Entry 6R1U (electron microscopy, 4.36 A resolution (low resolution: residue-level contacts below are approximate; hydrogen-bond / salt-bridge calls are withheld)); this record covers chains A and J of the 13 polymer chains in the assembly.

[Chain A]
Molecule: Histone H3.2
From: Xenopus laevis
UniProtKB: P84233 (H32_XENLA); residues 1-135 here correspond to UniProt positions 2-136 (UniProt number = residue number + 1)
Amino-acid sequence (135 residues; each row starts with the number of its first residue):
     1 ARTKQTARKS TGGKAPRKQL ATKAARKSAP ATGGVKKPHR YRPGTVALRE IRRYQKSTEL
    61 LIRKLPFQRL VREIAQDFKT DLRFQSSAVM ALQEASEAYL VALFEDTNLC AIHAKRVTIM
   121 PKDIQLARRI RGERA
Not modelled in the structure: 1-36
Sequence notes: conflict Ala102 (Gly103 in P84233)
UniProt features mapped onto this chain:
  - modified residue: Arg2 (Asymmetric dimethylarginine), Thr3 (Phosphothreonine), Lys4 (Allysine), Gln5 (5-glutamyl dopamine), Thr6 (Phosphothreonine), Arg8 (Citrulline), Lys9 (N6,N6,N6-trimethyllysine), Ser10 (ADP-ribosylserine), Thr11 (Phosphothreonine), Lys14 (N6-(2-hydroxyisobutyryl)lysine), Arg17 (Asymmetric dimethylarginine), Lys18 (N6-(2-hydroxyisobutyryl)lysine), Lys23 (N6-(2-hydroxyisobutyryl)lysine), Arg26 (Citrulline), Lys27 (N6,N6,N6-trimethyllysine), Ser28 (ADP-ribosylserine), Lys36 (N6,N6,N6-trimethyllysine), Lys37 (N6-methyllysine), Tyr41 (Phosphotyrosine), Lys56 (N6,N6,N6-trimethyllysine) and 8 more in UniProt
  - lipidation: Cys110 (S-palmitoyl cysteine)

[Chain J]
Molecule: 147-nt DNA strand
Sequence (147 nucleotides; row label = number of the first residue in the row; numbers below 1 keep their minus sign (DA-73 is residue -73)):
   -73 ATCGAGAATC CCGGTGCCGA GGCCGCTCAA TTGGTCGTAG ACAGCTCTAG CACCGCTTAA
   -13 ACGCACGTAC GCGCTGTCCC CCGCGTTTTA ACCGCCAAGG GGATTACTCC CTAGTCTCCA
    47 GGCACGTGTC AGATATATAC ATCCGAT

[Chain A / chain J interface]
Residue-residue contacts (23):
  Arg40(A) with DG9(J); DC10(J)
  Tyr41(A) with DA-67(J); DA-66(J); DC10(J)
  Arg42(A) with DG9(J)
  Pro43(A) with DC8(J); DG9(J)
  Gly44(A) with DG9(J)
  Val46(A) with DG9(J); DC10(J)
  Ala47(A) with DG9(J)
  Arg49(A) with DA-66(J); DT-65(J)
  Lys56(A) with DC-64(J)
  Arg63(A) with DA17(J); DC18(J)
  Lys64(A) with DC18(J)
  Leu65(A) with DC18(J)
  Pro66(A) with DA17(J)
  Arg69(A) with DA17(J)
  Arg83(A) with DG26(J); DG27(J)
Interface residues without a listed pair, chain A (16 interface residues in all): Thr45

[Overview]
The interface between chain A and chain J involves 16 residues on one side and 11 on the other.
Chain A is Histone H3.2 (Xenopus laevis) and chain J is a 147-nt DNA strand; the structure, Structure of
LSD2/NPAC-linker/nucleosome core particle complex: Class 2, was determined by electron microscopy together
with 6R1T and 6R25 from the same study.
